Entry 8YGP (electron microscopy, 4.40 A resolution (low resolution: residue-level contacts below are approximate; hydrogen-bond / salt-bridge calls are withheld)); this record covers chains E and G of the 8 polymer chains in the assembly.

== Chain E ==
Protein: SIR2-like domain-containing protein
Source organism: Bacillus subtilis A29
Reference sequence: D4G637 (D4G637_BACNB); numbering as in UniProt (aligned over 1-1005)
Amino-acid sequence (1005 residues; each row starts with the number of its first residue):
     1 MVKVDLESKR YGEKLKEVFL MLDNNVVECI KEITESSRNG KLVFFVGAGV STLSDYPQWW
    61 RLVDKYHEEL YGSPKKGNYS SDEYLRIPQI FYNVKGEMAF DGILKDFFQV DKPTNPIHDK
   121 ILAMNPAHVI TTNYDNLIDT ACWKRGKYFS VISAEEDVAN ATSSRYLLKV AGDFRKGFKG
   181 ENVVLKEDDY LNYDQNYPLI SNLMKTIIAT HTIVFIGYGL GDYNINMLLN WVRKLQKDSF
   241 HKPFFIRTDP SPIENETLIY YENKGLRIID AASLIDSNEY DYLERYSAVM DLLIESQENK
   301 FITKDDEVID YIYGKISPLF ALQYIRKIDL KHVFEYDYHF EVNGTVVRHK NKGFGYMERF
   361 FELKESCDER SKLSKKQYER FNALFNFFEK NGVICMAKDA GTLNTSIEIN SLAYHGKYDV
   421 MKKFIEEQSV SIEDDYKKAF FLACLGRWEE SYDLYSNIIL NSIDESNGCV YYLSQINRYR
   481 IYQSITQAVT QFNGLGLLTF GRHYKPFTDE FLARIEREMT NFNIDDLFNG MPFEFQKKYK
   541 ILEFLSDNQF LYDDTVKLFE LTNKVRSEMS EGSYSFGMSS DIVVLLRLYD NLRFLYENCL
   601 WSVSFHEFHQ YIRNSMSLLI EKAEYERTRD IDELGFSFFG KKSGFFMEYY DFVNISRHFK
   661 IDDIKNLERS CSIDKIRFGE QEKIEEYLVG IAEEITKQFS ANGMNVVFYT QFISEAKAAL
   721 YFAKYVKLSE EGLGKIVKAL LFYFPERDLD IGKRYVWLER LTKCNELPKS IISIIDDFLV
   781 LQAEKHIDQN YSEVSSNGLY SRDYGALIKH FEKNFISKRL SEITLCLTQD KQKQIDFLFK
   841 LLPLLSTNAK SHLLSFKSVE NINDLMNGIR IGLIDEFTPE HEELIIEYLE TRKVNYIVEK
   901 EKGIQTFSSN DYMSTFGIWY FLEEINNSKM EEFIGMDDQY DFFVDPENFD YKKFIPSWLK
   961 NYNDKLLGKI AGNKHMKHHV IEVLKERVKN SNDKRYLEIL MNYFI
Disordered / not traced: 1-22
Construct notes: engineered mutation Ala171 (His in D4G637)
What the authors report for this chain:
  - catalytic residues: Ser51, Asn133, Asp135 (by similarity / conservation)
  - mutagenesis - N133A/H171A, H171A: abolished catalytic activity on SPR TTP
  - mutagenesis - H171A: increased growth in response to TTP

== Chain G ==
Protein: SPR
Source organism: Bacillus subtilis A29
Reference sequence: A0A162TY69 (A0A162TY69_BACIU); residue numbers follow UniProt; this construct covers 1-264
Amino-acid sequence (264 residues; numbered 1 to 264; the number before each row is that of its first residue):
     1 MKTVIQDTAD VYFKRKSDGK LVFTAEAQTA SFSQAISEEK LRGGIGNKPL YILKSEKEIN
    61 LTVKNAFFDL EWLAMTQGET IQEETKVKVF DREHGLIVDD TNKVTLKGKP VSDVTFYNKK
   121 GLTYKIAVST DGTYTIPTAF AAAKDKLTAV YQIEKVGRRL AIKASKFSER YEVEYRTIAY
   181 NPDTEEVYSD IYIQFPNVSP SGEFEMSLEN GNALAPEIKF EALADTDTDE MAVVIEASRD
   241 ENTAAPVEDT TGSTQSSDLG GTTE
Disordered / not traced: 79-167, 241-264

== Interface between chain E and chain G ==
Contacting residue pairs (34; chain E residue first):
  His339(E) - Ala213(G)
  His349(E) - Asn212(G)
  His349(E) - Ala213(G)
  Gly401(E) - Gln6(G)
  Thr402(E) - Gln6(G)
  Leu403(E) - Val4(G)
  Leu403(E) - Gln6(G)
  Asn404(E) - Met1(G)
  Asn404(E) - Val4(G)
  Thr405(E) - Met1(G)
  Thr405(E) - Lys2(G)
  Thr405(E) - Val4(G)
  Ser406(E) - Met1(G)
  Ser406(E) - Lys2(G)
  Glu571(E) - Ser33(G)
  Ser573(E) - Phe32(G)
  Ser573(E) - Ser33(G)
  Tyr574(E) - Ala30(G)
  Tyr574(E) - Ser31(G)
  Tyr574(E) - Phe32(G)
  Ser575(E) - Thr29(G)
  Phe576(E) - Asp7(G)
  Phe576(E) - Gln28(G)
  Phe576(E) - Thr29(G)
  Phe576(E) - Ala30(G)
  Phe576(E) - Phe32(G)
  Gly577(E) - Asp7(G)
  Met578(E) - Gln28(G)
  Ile582(E) - Ile5(G)
  Tyr589(E) - Lys2(G)
  Phe638(E) - Ile191(G)
  Phe638(E) - Ile193(G)
  Lys642(E) - Ile5(G)
  Glu648(E) - Lys2(G)
Other interface residues (no listed pair), chain E (26 interface residues in all): Lys564, Gly572, Glu633, Ser637, Lys641, Ser643
Other interface residues (no listed pair), chain G (23 interface residues in all): Thr3, Ala27, Gln34, Thr177, Ala179, Gly211, Val234

== Summary ==
Chain E and chain G form an interface of 26 and 23 residues respectively. The paper reports catalytic residues
Ser51(E), Asn133(E) and Asp135(E); N133A/H171A and H171A of chain E abolish catalytic activity on SPR TTP.
Chain E is SIR2-like domain-containing protein and chain G is SPR, both from Bacillus subtilis A29; the
structure, The tetramer Structure of DSR2-SPR with NAD, was determined by electron microscopy together with
8YGC, 8YGF, 8YGK, 8YGN and 8YGO from the same study.
